Entry 4PV1 (X-ray diffraction, 3.00 A resolution); this record covers chains E and H of the 8 polymer chains in the assembly.

Chain E:
Name: Cytochrome b6-f complex subunit 6
Organism: Mastigocladus laminosus
UniProt: P83795 (PETL_MASLA); residues 1-32 here = UniProt positions 1-32
Chain sequence (32 residues; row label = number of the first residue in the row):
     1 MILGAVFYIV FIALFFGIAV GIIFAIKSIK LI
Not modelled in the structure: 1, 30-32
Residues lining bound ligands: dioleoyl-phosphatidylcholine (OPC; (7R,17E)-4-hydroxy-N,N,N,7-tetramethyl-7-[(8E)-octadec-8-enoyloxy]-10-oxo-3,5,9-trioxa-4-phosphaheptacos-17-en-1-aminium 4-oxide): Gly4, Ala5, Tyr8

Chain H:
Name: Cytochrome b6-f complex subunit 8
Organism: Mastigocladus laminosus
UniProt: P83798 (PETN_MASLA); residues 1-29 here = UniProt positions 1-29
Chain sequence (29 residues; each row starts with the number of its first residue):
     1 MEIDVLGWVA LLVVFTWSIA MVVWGRNGL
Not modelled in the structure: 1
Residues lining bound ligands:
  - beta-carotene (BCR): Phe15, Ser18, Ile19, Val22
  - dioleoyl-phosphatidylcholine (OPC; (7R,17E)-4-hydroxy-N,N,N,7-tetramethyl-7-[(8E)-octadec-8-enoyloxy]-10-oxo-3,5,9-trioxa-4-phosphaheptacos-17-en-1-aminium 4-oxide): Val5, Trp8, Leu11, Leu12, Phe15

Interface between chain E and chain H:
Pairs across the interface (15):
  Gly4(E) with Val5(H); Val9(H)
  Phe7(E) with Val5(H), hydrophobic; Val9(H), hydrophobic
  Tyr8(E) with Val9(H); Leu12(H); Val13(H), hydrophobic; Thr16(H), hydrogen bond
  Phe11(E) with Val9(H), hydrophobic; Ala10(H), hydrophobic; Val13(H), hydrophobic
  Ile12(E) with Thr16(H)
  Phe15(E) with Trp17(H)
  Phe16(E) with Trp17(H)
  Ala19(E) with Trp17(H), hydrophobic
Interface residues without a listed pair, chain E (10 interface residues in all): Leu3, Ile23
Interface residues without a listed pair, chain H (10 interface residues in all): Glu2, Leu6, Trp24

Overview:
The chain E/chain H interface involves 10 residues from each chain, with 1 hydrogen bond. The hydrogen-bonded
pair is Tyr8(E)-Thr16(H). Dioleoyl-phosphatidylcholine is bound between chain E and chain H. Chain H binds
beta-carotene.
Chain E is Cytochrome b6-f complex subunit 6 and chain H is Cytochrome b6-f complex subunit 8, both from
Mastigocladus laminosus; the structure, Cytochrome B6F structure from M. laminosus with the quinone analog
inhibitor stigmatellin, was determined by X-ray diffraction.
